Entry 3R3K (X-ray diffraction, 2.20 A resolution); this record covers chains A and B of the 3 polymer chains in the assembly.

# Chain A (and B)
Protein: CChex-Phi22 helix
Notes: fragment: helix from coiled coil domain; chain B of this document is another copy of the same molecule, construct and numbering; everything in this record applies to it too
Amino-acid sequence (34 residues; numbered 0 to 33; the number before each row is that of its first residue; numbering starts at 0):
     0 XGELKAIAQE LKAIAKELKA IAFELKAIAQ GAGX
Disordered / not traced: 31-33
Modified / non-standard residues: ACE (acetyl group) at position 0; Phe-22 (iodo-phenylalanine; PHI); ACE (acetyl group) at position 33
Reported in the primary citation:
  - mutagenesis - L24D, L24H: decreased stability

# Interface between chain A and chain B
Residue-residue contacts - 31 pairs, chain A then chain B:
  Glu-2(A) with ACE_0(B); Leu-3(B); Lys-4(B), salt bridge; Ala-7(B)
  Ile-6(A) with Leu-3(B); Ile-6(B), hydrophobic; Ala-7(B), hydrophobic; Leu-10(B), hydrophobic
  Glu-9(A) with Ala-7(B); Leu-10(B); Lys-11(B)
  Leu-10(A) with Leu-10(B), hydrophobic
  Ile-13(A) with Leu-10(B); Ile-13(B), hydrophobic; Ala-14(B), hydrophobic; Leu-17(B), hydrophobic
  Glu-16(A) with Ala-14(B); Leu-17(B); Lys-18(B), salt bridge
  Leu-17(A) with Leu-17(B), hydrophobic
  Ile-20(A) with Leu-17(B); Ile-20(B), hydrophobic; Ala-21(B), hydrophobic; Leu-24(B), hydrophobic
  Glu-23(A) with Ala-21(B); Leu-24(B); Lys-25(B); Ala-28(B)
  Ile-27(A) with Leu-24(B); Ile-27(B), hydrophobic; Ala-28(B), hydrophobic
Also at the interface, not in a pair above, chain A (15 interface residues in all): Leu-3, Ala-5, Ala-19, Leu-24, Ala-26

# Overview
15 residues of chain A and 17 residues of chain B are in contact, with 2 salt bridges. Polar pairs include
Glu-2(A)/Lys-4(B) and Glu-16(A)/Lys-18(B). From the paper: L24D and L24H of chain A reduce stability.
Chain A and chain B are both CChex-Phi22 helix; the structure, Crystal structure of a parallel 6-helix coiled
coil, was determined by X-ray diffraction together with 3R46, 3R47, 3R48, 3R4A and 3R4H from the same study.
